Entry 2P58 (X-ray diffraction, 1.80 A resolution); this record covers chains B and C of the 3 polymer chains in the assembly.

Chain B:
Name: Putative type III secretion protein YscF
From: Yersinia pestis
Notes: fragment: YscF: Residues 50-87
UniProtKB: Q7ARI0 (Q7ARI0_YERPE); numbering as in UniProt (aligned over 2-87)
Amino-acid sequence (86 residues; each row starts with the number of its first residue):
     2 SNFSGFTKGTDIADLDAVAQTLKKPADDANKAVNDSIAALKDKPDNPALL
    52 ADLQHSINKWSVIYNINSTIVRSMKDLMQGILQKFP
Not modelled in the structure: 2-49
Modified / non-standard residues: Mse75 (selenomethionine; parent Met); Mse79 (selenomethionine; parent Met)
Reported in the primary citation:
  - contacts within the chain: Q55-K76 (hydrogen bond), Q55-N59 (hydrogen bond), K76-Q80 (hydrogen bond)

Chain C:
Name: Putative type III secretion protein YscG
From: Yersinia pestis
Notes: fragment: YscG: Residues 3-114
UniProtKB: Q7ARH9 (Q7ARH9_YERPE); residue numbers follow UniProt; this construct covers 1-115
Amino-acid sequence (116 residues; numbered 0 to 115; the number before each row is that of its first residue; numbering starts at 0):
     0 SMKYKLNVLLAEIALIGTGNHYHEEANCIAEWLHLKGEEEAVQLIRLSSL
    50 MNRGDYASALQQGNKLAYPDLEPWLALCEYRLGLGSALESRLNRLARSQD
   100 PRIQTFVNGMREQLKT
Not modelled in the structure: 0-2, 115
Sequence notes: expression tag (0)
Modified / non-standard residues: Mse1 (selenomethionine); Mse50 (selenomethionine; parent Met); Mse109 (selenomethionine; parent Met)

Interface between chain B and chain C:
Contacting residue pairs - 59 pairs, chain B then chain C:
  L50(B) - Y3(C)
  L50(B) - E11(C)
  L51(B) - Y3(C)
  L51(B) - L8(C)  hydrophobic
  L51(B) - E11(C)  hydrogen bond (backbone-side chain)
  L51(B) - I15(C)  hydrophobic
  D53(B) - I15(C)
  L54(B) - E11(C)
  L54(B) - L14(C)  hydrophobic
  L54(B) - I15(C)
  I64(B) - R80(C)
  Y65(B) - Mse50(C)
  Y65(B) - N51(C)
  Y65(B) - Y55(C)
  Y65(B) - L76(C)  hydrophobic
  Y65(B) - Y79(C)
  Y65(B) - R80(C)  hydrogen bond (backbone-side chain)
  N66(B) - Y79(C)  hydrogen bond (backbone-side chain)
  N66(B) - R80(C)
  N66(B) - Q112(C)
  I67(B) - L76(C)  hydrophobic
  I67(B) - Q112(C)
  N68(B) - G108(C)  hydrogen bond (side chain-backbone)
  N68(B) - Q112(C)  hydrogen bond (backbone-side chain)
  T70(B) - T104(C)
  T70(B) - G108(C)
  I71(B) - F105(C)  hydrophobic
  I71(B) - G108(C)
  I71(B) - Mse109(C)
  I71(B) - Q112(C)
  S74(B) - R101(C)
  S74(B) - T104(C)
  S74(B) - F105(C)
  Mse75(B) - P72(C)
  Mse75(B) - W73(C)
  Mse75(B) - L76(C)  hydrophobic
  D77(B) - R101(C)
  L78(B) - D69(C)
  L78(B) - P72(C)  hydrophobic
  L78(B) - W73(C)  hydrophobic
  L78(B) - R101(C)
  Mse79(B) - L14(C)
  Mse79(B) - L43(C)  hydrophobic
  G81(B) - R101(C)
  I82(B) - E39(C)
  I82(B) - L70(C)  hydrophobic
  L83(B) - V7(C)
  L83(B) - A10(C)  hydrophobic
  L83(B) - E11(C)
  K85(B) - E39(C)  salt bridge
  K85(B) - D69(C)  salt bridge
  F86(B) - K4(C)  hydrogen bond (backbone-side chain)
  F86(B) - N6(C)
  F86(B) - V7(C)  hydrophobic
  F86(B) - A10(C)  hydrophobic
  F86(B) - E37(C)
  F86(B) - A40(C)  hydrophobic
  P87(B) - K4(C)  hydrogen bond (backbone-side chain)
  P87(B) - E37(C)
Other interface residues (no listed pair), chain B (23 interface residues in all): S57
Other interface residues (no listed pair), chain C (35 interface residues in all): I12, G18, L32, D99, I102, E111
From the paper, about this interface:
  - pairs named by the authors: N68(B)-G108(C) (hydrogen bond)
  - interface residues, chain B: I71(B), Mse75(B), Mse79(B), I82(B), L83(B), F86(B)
  - interface residues, chain C: V7(C), A10(C), L14(C), A40(C), L43(C), L70(C), P72(C), W73(C), L76(C), Y79(C), R80(C), F105(C), Mse109(C), Q112(C)

Summary:
23 residues of chain B face 35 of chain C across their interface; the contacts include 7 hydrogen bonds and 2
salt bridges. Polar contacts include K85(B)-E39(C), K85(B)-D69(C) and L51(B)-E11(C). The paper describes a
hydrogen bond between N68(B) and G108(C). The paper reports interface residues I71(B), Mse75(B) and V7(C)
among others; contacts within the chain involving Q55(B), K76(B) and N59(B) among others.
Chain B is Putative type III secretion protein YscF and chain C is Putative type III secretion protein YscG,
both from Yersinia pestis; the structure, Structure of the Yersinia pestis Type III secretion system needle
protein YscF in complex with its ..., was determined by X-ray diffraction.
